PDB entry 7QOO | electron microscopy, 4.60 A resolution (low resolution: residue-level contacts below are approximate; hydrogen-bond / salt-bridge calls are withheld) | chains U and Q of the 15 polymer chains in the assembly

[Chain U]
Molecule: Centromere protein U
Source organism: Homo sapiens
UniProtKB: Q71F23 (CENPU_HUMAN); residue numbers follow UniProt; this construct covers 1-418
Chain sequence (418 residues; row label = number of the first residue in the row):
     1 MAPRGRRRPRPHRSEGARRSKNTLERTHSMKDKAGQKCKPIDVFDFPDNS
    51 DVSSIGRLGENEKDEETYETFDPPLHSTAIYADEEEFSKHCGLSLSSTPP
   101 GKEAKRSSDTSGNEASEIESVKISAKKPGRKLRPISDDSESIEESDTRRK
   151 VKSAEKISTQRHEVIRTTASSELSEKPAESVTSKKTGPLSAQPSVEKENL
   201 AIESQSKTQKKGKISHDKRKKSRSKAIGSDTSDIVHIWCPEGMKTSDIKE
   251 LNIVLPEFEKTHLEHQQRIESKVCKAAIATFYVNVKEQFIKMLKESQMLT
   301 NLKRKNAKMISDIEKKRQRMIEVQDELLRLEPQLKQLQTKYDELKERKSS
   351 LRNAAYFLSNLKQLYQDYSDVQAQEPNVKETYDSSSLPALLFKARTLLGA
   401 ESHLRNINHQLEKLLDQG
Not modelled in the structure: 1-232
Curated features (UniProtKB/Swiss-Prot):
  - motif (Nuclear localization signal): R6 to T23, K303 to M320
  - modified residue: T78 (Phosphothreonine), T98 (Phosphothreonine), S108 (Phosphoserine), T110 (Phosphothreonine), S111 (Phosphoserine), S116 (Phosphoserine), S120 (Phosphoserine), S136 (Phosphoserine), S139 (Phosphoserine), S141 (Phosphoserine), S190 (Phosphoserine), S194 (Phosphoserine), S232 (Phosphoserine)
  - cross-link: K185 (Glycyl lysine isopeptide (Lys-Gly) (interchain with G-Cter in SUMO2))

[Chain Q]
Molecule: Centromere protein Q
Source organism: Homo sapiens
UniProtKB: Q7L2Z9 (CENPQ_HUMAN); residues 1-268 here = UniProt positions 1-268
Chain sequence (268 residues; numbered 1 to 268; the number before each row is that of its first residue):
     1 MSGKANASKKNAQQLKRNPKRKKDNEEVVLSENKVRNTVKKNKNHLKDLS
    51 SEGQTKHTNLKHGKTAASKRKTWQPLSKSTRDHLQTMMESVIMTILSNSI
   101 KEKEEIQYHLNFLKKRLLQQCETLKVPPKKMEDLTNVSSLLNMERARDKA
   151 NEEGLALLQEEIDKMVETTELMTGNIQSLKNKIQILASEVEEEEERVKQM
   201 HQINSSGVLSLPELSQKTLKAPTLQKEILALIPNQNALLKDLDILHNSSQ
   251 MKSMSTFIEEAYKKLDAS
Not modelled in the structure: 1-59
Curated features (UniProtKB/Swiss-Prot):
  - modified residue (Phosphoserine): S31, S50, S249

[Chain U / chain Q interface]
Residue-residue contacts - 104 pairs, chain U then chain Q:
  D233(U) with K64(Q); T65(Q); A66(Q); R70(Q)
  I234(U) with K64(Q)
  V235(U) with G63(Q); K64(Q)
  H236(U) with G63(Q); K64(Q)
  I237(U) with K61(Q); H62(Q); G63(Q); T65(Q)
  W238(U) with L60(Q); K61(Q)
  C239(U) with L60(Q); K61(Q)
  T245(U) with K129(Q)
  S246(U) with K129(Q)
  I248(U) with K129(Q)
  K249(U) with M131(Q)
  E250(U) with L76(Q); V126(Q); P127(Q); K129(Q); M131(Q)
  L251(U) with M131(Q); L134(Q)
  I253(U) with L124(Q); P127(Q)
  V254(U) with C121(Q); L124(Q)
  E257(U) with L124(Q)
  F258(U) with L117(Q)
  T261(U) with R116(Q); L117(Q); Q120(Q)
  E264(U) with R116(Q)
  H265(U) with H109(Q); F112(Q)
  I269(U) with H109(Q)
  C274(U) with I106(Q)
  A277(U) with I106(Q)
  F281(U) with M88(Q); V91(Q); L113(Q)
  Q288(U) with M87(Q)
  M292(U) with M87(Q)
  E295(U) with V137(Q)
  L299(U) with L141(Q); E144(Q)
  L302(U) with E144(Q)
  K303(U) with E132(Q)
  N306(U) with N151(Q)
  M309(U) with D148(Q); N151(Q); E152(Q)
  I313(U) with N151(Q)
  K316(U) with Q159(Q); I162(Q)
  M320(U) with L158(Q); E161(Q)
  V323(U) with M165(Q); T169(Q)
  Q324(U) with M165(Q)
  L330(U) with T169(Q); M172(Q); T173(Q)
  Q333(U) with I176(Q)
  L334(U) with M172(Q)
  Y341(U) with I183(Q); L186(Q)
  L344(U) with A187(Q); V190(Q)
  R347(U) with E194(Q)
  K348(U) with L186(Q); E189(Q); V190(Q)
  L351(U) with V190(Q); E194(Q)
  L358(U) with H201(Q)
  K362(U) with H201(Q)
  K379(U) with D243(Q); N247(Q)
  Y382(U) with L239(Q)
  D383(U) with L239(Q)
  S384(U) with N236(Q)
  L387(U) with L239(Q); L242(Q)
  P388(U) with I228(Q)
  L390(U) with L242(Q); H246(Q)
  L391(U) with L242(Q)
  F392(U) with L224(Q)
  A394(U) with H246(Q)
  T396(U) with I258(Q)
  L397(U) with H246(Q); M251(Q)
  H403(U) with Y262(Q)
  I407(U) with A261(Q); Y262(Q); L265(Q)
  Q410(U) with L265(Q)
  L414(U) with S268(Q)
Other interface residues (no listed pair), chain U (77 interface residues in all): P240, E241, D247, V273, V285, K305, R317, R319, L327, R352, A355, E380, A400, N406
Other interface residues (no listed pair), chain Q (76 interface residues in all): S77, T80, L110, L140, R145, L155, T168, N175, E191, V197, Q225, L238, S255

[Overview]
77 residues of chain U and 76 residues of chain Q are in contact.
Chain U is Centromere protein U and chain Q is Centromere protein Q, both from Homo sapiens; the structure,
Structure of the human inner kinetochore CCAN complex, was determined by electron microscopy.
